PDB entry 7MKL | electron microscopy, 3.20 A resolution | chains B and C of the 5 polymer chains in the assembly

== Chain B (and C) ==
Molecule: Spike glycoprotein
Source organism: Severe acute respiratory syndrome coronavirus 2
Notes: chain C of this document is another copy of the same molecule, construct and numbering; everything in this record applies to it too
Reference sequence: P0DTC2 (SPIKE_SARS2); residue numbers follow UniProt; this construct covers 27-1147
Sequence (1121 residues; row label = number of the first residue in the row):
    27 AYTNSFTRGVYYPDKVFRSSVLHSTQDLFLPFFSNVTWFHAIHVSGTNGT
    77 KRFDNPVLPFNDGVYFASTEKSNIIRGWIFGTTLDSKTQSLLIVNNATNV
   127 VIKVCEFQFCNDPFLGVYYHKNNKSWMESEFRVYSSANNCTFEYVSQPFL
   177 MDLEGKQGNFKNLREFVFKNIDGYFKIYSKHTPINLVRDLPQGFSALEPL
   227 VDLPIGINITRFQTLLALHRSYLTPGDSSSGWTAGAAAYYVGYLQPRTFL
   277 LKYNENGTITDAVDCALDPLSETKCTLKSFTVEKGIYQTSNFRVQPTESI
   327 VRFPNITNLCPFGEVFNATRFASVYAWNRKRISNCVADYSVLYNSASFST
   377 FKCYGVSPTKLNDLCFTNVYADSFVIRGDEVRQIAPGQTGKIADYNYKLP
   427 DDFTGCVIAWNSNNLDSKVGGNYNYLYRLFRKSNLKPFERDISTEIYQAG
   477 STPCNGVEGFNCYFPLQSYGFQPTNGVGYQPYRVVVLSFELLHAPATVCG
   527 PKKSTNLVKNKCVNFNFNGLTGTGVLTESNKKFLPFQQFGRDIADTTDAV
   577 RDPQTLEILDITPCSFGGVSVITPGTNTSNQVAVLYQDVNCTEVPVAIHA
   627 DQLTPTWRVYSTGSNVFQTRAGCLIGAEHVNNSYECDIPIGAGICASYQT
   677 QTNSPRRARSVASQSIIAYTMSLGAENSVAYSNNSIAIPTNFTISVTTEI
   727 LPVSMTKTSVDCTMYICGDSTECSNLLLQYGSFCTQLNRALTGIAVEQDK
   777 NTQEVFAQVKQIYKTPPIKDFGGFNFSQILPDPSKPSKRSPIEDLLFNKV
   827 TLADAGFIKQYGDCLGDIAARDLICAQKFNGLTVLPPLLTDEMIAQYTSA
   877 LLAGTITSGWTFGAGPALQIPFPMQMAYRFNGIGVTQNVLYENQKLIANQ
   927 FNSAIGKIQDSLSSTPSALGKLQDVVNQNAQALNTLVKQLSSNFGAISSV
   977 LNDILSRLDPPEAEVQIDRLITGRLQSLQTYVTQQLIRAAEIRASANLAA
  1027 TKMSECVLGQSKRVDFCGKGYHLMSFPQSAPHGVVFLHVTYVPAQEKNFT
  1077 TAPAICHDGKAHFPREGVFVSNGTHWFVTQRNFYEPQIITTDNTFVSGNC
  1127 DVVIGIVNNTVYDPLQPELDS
Disordered / not traced: 70-79, 144-164, 173-185, 246-262, 445-446, 455-461, 469-488, 502, 621-640, 677-688, 828-853
Cystine bridges: Cys131-Cys166, Cys291-Cys301, Cys336-Cys361, Cys379-Cys432, Cys391-Cys525, Cys538-Cys590, Cys617-Cys649, Cys662-Cys671, Cys738-Cys760, Cys743-Cys749, Cys1032-Cys1043, Cys1082-Cys1126
Glycans and other covalent adducts: N-acetylglucosamine (NAG) linked to Asn61, Asn122, Asn165, Asn234, Asn282, Asn331, Asn343, Asn603, Asn616, Asn657, Asn709, Asn717, Asn801, Asn1074, Asn1098, Asn1134
Sequence notes: engineered mutation Pro817 (Phe in P0DTC2), Pro892 (Ala in P0DTC2), Pro899 (Ala in P0DTC2), Pro942 (Ala in P0DTC2), Pro986 (Lys in P0DTC2), Pro987 (Val in P0DTC2)
Ligand contacts: N-acetylglucosamine (NAG; 2-acetamido-2-deoxy-beta-D-glucopyranose): Ala352, Arg466, Ile468
UniProt features mapped onto this chain:
  - region: Asn280 to Cys301 (Putative superantigen), Arg403 to Asp405 (Integrin-binding motif), Asn448 to Phe456 (Immunodominant HLA epitope recognized by the CD8+), Pro681 to Ala684 (Putative superantigen), Ser816 to Tyr837 (Fusion peptide 1), Lys835 to Phe855 (Fusion peptide 2)
  - site (Cleavage): Arg685, Ser686, Arg815, Ser816
  - glycosylation: Asn61 (N-linked (GlcNAc...) (hybrid) asparagine), Asn74 (N-linked (GlcNAc...) (complex) asparagine), Asn122 (N-linked (GlcNAc...) (hybrid) asparagine), Asn149 (N-linked (GlcNAc...) (complex) asparagine), Asn165 (N-linked (GlcNAc...) (complex) asparagine), Asn234 (N-linked (GlcNAc...) (high mannose) asparagine), Asn282 (N-linked (GlcNAc...) (complex) asparagine), Thr323 (O-linked (GalNAc) threonine), Ser325 (O-linked (HexNAc...) serine), Asn331 (N-linked (GlcNAc...) (complex) asparagine), Asn343 (N-linked (GlcNAc...) (complex) asparagine), Asn603 (N-linked (GlcNAc...) (hybrid) asparagine), Asn616 (N-linked (GlcNAc...) (complex) asparagine), Asn657 (N-linked (GlcNAc...) (complex) asparagine), Thr676 (O-linked (GlcNAc...) threonine), Thr678 (O-linked (GlcNAc...) threonine), Asn709 (N-linked (GlcNAc...) (high mannose) asparagine), Asn717 (N-linked (GlcNAc...) (hybrid) asparagine), Asn801 (N-linked (GlcNAc...) (hybrid) asparagine), Asn1074 (N-linked (GlcNAc...) (hybrid) asparagine) and 2 more in UniProt
  - natural variant: Gln52 (Q52H: In strain: Omicron/EG.5.1), Ala67 (A67V: In strain: Eta/B.1.525, Omicron/BA.1), His69 to Val70 (deletion: In strain: Alpha/B.1.1.7, Eta/B.1.525 and 5 more), Gly75 (G75V: In strain: Lambda/C.37), Thr76 (T76I: In strain: Lambda/C.37), Asp80 (D80A: In strain: Beta/B.1.351), Val83 (V83A: In strain: Omicron/XBB.1.5, Omicron/EG.5.1), Thr95 (T95I: In strain: Iota/B.1.526, Mu/B.1.621 and 2 more), Arg102 (R102I: In strain: A23.1), Asp138 (D138Y: In strain: Gamma/P.1), Gly142 to Tyr145 (sequence variant, change not given here; In strain: Omicron/BA.1), Gly142 (G142D: In strain: Kappa/B.1.617.1, Omicron/BA.2 and 7 more), 74 further natural variant entries in UniProt
  - mutagenesis: His69 to Val70 (Increased incorporation of cleaved spike into virions), Asn121 (N121Q: Partial loss of biliverdin affinity), Arg190 (R190K: Partial loss of biliverdin affinity), Asn234 (N234Q: Increased resistance to neutralizing antibodies), Asn331 (N331Q: Reduced viral infectivity), Asn343 (N343Q: Reduced viral infectivity), Leu452 (L452R: Increased resistance to neutralizing antibodies. Decreases HLA binding to NF9 epitope. Increased binding affinity to human ACE2), Tyr453 (Y453F: Decreased HLA binding to NF9 epitope. Increased binding affinity to human ACE2), Ala475 (A475V: Increased resistance to neutralizing antibodies), Val483 (V483A: Increased resistance to neutralizing antibodies), Glu484 (E484D: Increased replication in human TMEM106B overexpressing cells), Phe490 (F490L: Increased resistance to neutralizing antibodies and human covalescent sera neutralization), 14 further mutagenesis entries in UniProt

== Chain B / chain C interface ==
Contacting residue pairs - 116 pairs, chain B then chain C:
  Lys41(B) - Phe562(C)
  Lys41(B) - Gln563(C)
  Lys41(B) - Gln564(C)
  Val42(B) - Phe565(C)
  Val42(B) - Arg567(C)
  Phe43(B) - Lys558(C)
  Phe43(B) - Phe559(C)  hydrophobic
  Phe43(B) - Gln563(C)
  Phe43(B) - Phe565(C)  hydrogen bond (backbone-backbone)
  Phe43(B) - Gly566(C)
  Phe43(B) - Arg567(C)
  Tyr200(B) - Asn394(C)  hydrogen bond
  Tyr200(B) - Tyr396(C)
  Tyr200(B) - Glu516(C)  hydrogen bond
  Glu224(B) - Phe562(C)
  Pro225(B) - Phe562(C)  hydrophobic
  Pro230(B) - Arg357(C)
  Pro230(B) - Tyr396(C)  hydrogen bond (backbone-side chain)
  Tyr369(B) - Gly416(C)  hydrogen bond (side chain-backbone)
  Tyr369(B) - Lys417(C)
  Tyr369(B) - Asp420(C)
  Asn370(B) - Lys417(C)  hydrogen bond (backbone-side chain)
  Ser371(B) - Lys417(C)
  Ala372(B) - Arg403(C)  hydrogen bond (backbone-side chain)
  Ala372(B) - Lys417(C)
  Ala372(B) - Tyr505(C)
  Ser375(B) - Asp405(C)
  Thr376(B) - Arg408(C)
  Phe377(B) - Arg408(C)  hydrogen bond (backbone-side chain)
  Pro384(B) - Thr415(C)
  Thr385(B) - Thr415(C)
  Asp737(B) - Asn317(C)
  Met740(B) - Phe592(C)  hydrophobic
  Asp745(B) - Thr549(C)
  Gln755(B) - Ser968(C)  hydrogen bond (backbone-side chain)
  Ser758(B) - Gln965(C)
  Phe759(B) - Phe970(C)  hydrophobic
  Gln762(B) - Gln1010(C)
  Arg765(B) - Gln957(C)  hydrogen bond
  Gln784(B) - Asp1041(C)
  Gln787(B) - Asn703(C)  hydrogen bond
  Ile788(B) - Ala701(C)
  Ile788(B) - Asn703(C)  hydrogen bond (backbone-backbone)
  Tyr789(B) - Asn703(C)
  Tyr789(B) - Val705(C)  hydrophobic
  Lys790(B) - Val705(C)
  Pro792(B) - Tyr707(C)
  Phe797(B) - Tyr707(C)
  Phe855(B) - Phe592(C)  hydrophobic
  Pro863(B) - Ala668(C)
  Leu864(B) - Gly667(C)
  Leu864(B) - Gly669(C)  hydrogen bond (backbone-backbone)
  Leu864(B) - Met697(C)  hydrophobic
  Met869(B) - Met697(C)  hydrophobic
  Met869(B) - Leu699(C)  hydrophobic
  Tyr873(B) - Leu699(C)
  Thr883(B) - Val705(C)
  Thr883(B) - Tyr707(C)
  Trp886(B) - Arg1107(C)
  Ala890(B) - Tyr1047(C)
  Pro892(B) - Glu1072(C)
  Leu894(B) - Ala713(C)
  Leu894(B) - Pro715(C)
  Leu894(B) - Glu1072(C)
  Gln895(B) - Val705(C)
  Gln895(B) - Ala706(C)  hydrogen bond (side chain-backbone)
  Gln895(B) - Tyr707(C)
  Gln895(B) - Ser711(C)
  Gln895(B) - Ile712(C)
  Gln895(B) - Ala713(C)  hydrogen bond (backbone-backbone)
  Ile896(B) - Ile712(C)  hydrophobic
  Pro897(B) - Asn709(C)
  Pro897(B) - Ser711(C)
  Pro897(B) - Thr1077(C)
  Met900(B) - Thr1077(C)
  Met900(B) - Pro1079(C)  hydrophobic
  Tyr904(B) - Gly1093(C)  hydrogen bond (side chain-backbone)
  Tyr904(B) - Val1094(C)
  Tyr904(B) - Arg1107(C)
  Thr912(B) - Phe1121(C)
  Gln913(B) - Phe1089(C)
  Gln913(B) - Pro1090(C)  hydrogen bond (side chain-backbone)
  Asn914(B) - Phe1089(C)
  Asn914(B) - Phe1121(C)
  Asn914(B) - Ser1123(C)  hydrogen bond
  Tyr917(B) - Phe1089(C)  hydrophobic
  Tyr917(B) - Val1128(C)
  Tyr917(B) - Val1129(C)  hydrophobic
  Glu918(B) - Gly1124(C)
  Glu918(B) - Val1128(C)
  Gln920(B) - Ile1130(C)
  Lys921(B) - Val1128(C)  hydrogen bond (side chain-backbone)
  Lys921(B) - Ile1130(C)
  Lys964(B) - Ile569(C)
  Val976(B) - Asp571(C)
  Asn978(B) - Thr547(C)  hydrogen bond (side chain-backbone)
  Asp979(B) - His519(C)  salt bridge
  Leu981(B) - Lys386(C)  hydrogen bond (backbone-side chain)
  Ser982(B) - Lys386(C)
  Ser982(B) - Gly545(C)  hydrogen bond (side chain-backbone)
  Arg983(B) - Gly381(C)  hydrogen bond (side chain-backbone)
  Arg983(B) - Val382(C)
  Arg983(B) - Ser383(C)  hydrogen bond (backbone-backbone)
  Arg983(B) - Lys386(C)
  Arg983(B) - Leu517(C)
  Leu984(B) - Ser383(C)
  Leu984(B) - Lys386(C)
  Asp985(B) - Ser383(C)  hydrogen bond (backbone-side chain)
  Asp985(B) - Pro384(C)
  Asp985(B) - Thr385(C)  hydrogen bond
  Arg1019(B) - Glu1017(C)  salt bridge
  Thr1027(B) - Arg1039(C)
  Glu1031(B) - Arg1039(C)  salt bridge
  Glu1031(B) - Val1040(C)
  Lys1038(B) - Lys1038(C)
  Arg1039(B) - Arg1039(C)
Interface residues without a listed pair, chain B (88 interface residues in all): Asp198, Lys202, Phe374, Lys378, Gly413, Ser735, Tyr756, Lys786, Asp796, Lys854, Thr866, Gln872, Ile882, Phe898, Asn907, Val963, Leu966, Ser967, Asp994, Leu1012, Ser1030
Interface residues without a listed pair, chain C (103 interface residues in all): Gln314, Arg355, Leu390, Gly413, Gln414, Tyr421, Gly548, Ala570, Pro665, Ile670, Gly700, Glu702, Ser708, Asn710, Ile714, Thr961, Asn969, Gly971, Asp985, Arg995, Thr1006, Ile1013, Phe1042, Gly1046, Pro1069, Ala1078, Arg1091, Asn1125

== In short ==
88 residues of chain B and 103 residues of chain C are in contact; the contacts include 26 hydrogen bonds and
3 salt bridges. Polar contacts include Asp979(B)-His519(C), Arg1019(B)-Glu1017(C) and Glu1031(B)-Arg1039(C).
Bound to chain B: N-acetylglucosamine.
Chain B and chain C are both Spike glycoprotein (Severe acute respiratory syndrome coronavirus 2); the
structure, SARS-CoV-2 Spike in complex with neutralizing Fab SARS2-38 (three down conformation), was
determined by electron microscopy together with 7MKM from the same study.
